4YR2 - chains A and P of the 3 polymer chains in the assembly; structure by X-ray diffraction, 1.95 A resolution.

# Chain A
Protein: DNA polymerase eta
Organism: Homo sapiens
Notes: EC 2.7.7.7
UniProt: Q9Y253 (POLH_HUMAN); numbering as in UniProt (aligned over 1-432)
Amino-acid sequence (435 residues; row label = number of the first residue in the row; numbers below 1 keep their minus sign (Gly-2 is residue -2)):
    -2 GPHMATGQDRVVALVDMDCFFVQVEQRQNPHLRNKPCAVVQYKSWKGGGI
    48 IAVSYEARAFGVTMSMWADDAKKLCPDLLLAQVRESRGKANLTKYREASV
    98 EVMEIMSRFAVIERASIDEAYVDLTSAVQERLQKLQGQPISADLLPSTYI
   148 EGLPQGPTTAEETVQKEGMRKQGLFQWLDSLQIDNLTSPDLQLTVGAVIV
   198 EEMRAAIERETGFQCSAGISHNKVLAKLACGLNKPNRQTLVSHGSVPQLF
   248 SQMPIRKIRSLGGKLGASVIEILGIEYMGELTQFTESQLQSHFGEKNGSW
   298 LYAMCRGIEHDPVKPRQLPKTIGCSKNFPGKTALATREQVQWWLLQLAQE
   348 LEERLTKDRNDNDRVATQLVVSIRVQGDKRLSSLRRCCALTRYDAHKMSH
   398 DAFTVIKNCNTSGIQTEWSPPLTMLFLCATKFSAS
Not modelled in the structure: 154-159, 375-377, 410-412
Construct notes: expression tag (-2 to 0); engineered mutation Met61 (Arg in Q9Y253)
Bound ions: Ca2+ site 1: Asp13, Met14, Asp115 (together with 2'-deoxyadenosine 5'-triphosphate); Ca2+ site 2: Asp13, Asp115, Glu116 (together with 2'-deoxyadenosine 5'-triphosphate) (shared with DT8(P) of chain P)
Residues lining bound ligands: 2'-deoxyadenosine 5'-triphosphate (DTP): Asp13, Met14, Asp15, Cys16, Phe17, Phe18, Ile48, Ala49, Tyr52, Arg55, Met61, Ile114, Asp115, Glu116, Lys231
Swiss-Prot annotation at these positions:
  - binding site (Mg(2+)): Asp13, Met14, Asp115, Glu116
  - binding site (Mn(2+)): Asp13, Met14, Asp115, Glu116
  - natural variant: Val37 (deletion: In XPV), Leu75 (deletion: In XPV), Arg93 (R93P: In XPV), Arg111 (R111H: In XPV), Thr122 (T122P: In XPV), Gly153 (G153D: In a breast cancer sample), Thr191 (T191P: In XPV), Gly263 (G263V: In XPV), Val266 (V266D: In XPV), Gly295 (G295R: In XPV), Arg361 (R361S: In XPV)
  - mutagenesis: Tyr52 (Y52A/F: Reduces DNA polymerase activity; Y52E: Reduces DNA polymerase activity. Increases fidelity of replication and reduces translesion bypass), Ser62 (S62G: Increased DNA polymerase activity and translesion bypass compared to wild-type), Ala68 (A68S/V: Severe reduction in thymine dimer translesion bypass), Asn324 to Pro326 (Reduces binding to chromatin and to monoubiquitinated PCNA. Abolishes binding to monoubiquitinated PCNA; when associated with 705-E--H-713 Del)
Reported in the primary citation:
  - binding site for the 12-nt DNA strand: Gln38
  - mutagenesis - R61M: decreased catalytic activity on dCTP incorporation opposite 8-oxoG
  - mutagenesis - R61M: decreased catalytic activity on dCTP insertion opposite G
  - mutagenesis - R61M: decreased catalytic activity on dCTP insertion opposite unmodified G
  - mutagenesis - R61M: decreased catalytic activity on dATP insertion post-8-oxoG

# Chain P
Molecule: 8-nt DNA strand
Sequence (8 nucleotides; numbered 1 to 8; the number before each row is that of its first residue):
     1 AGCGTCAT
Bound ions: Ca2+: DT8 (together with 2'-deoxyadenosine 5'-triphosphate) (shared with Asp13(A), Asp115(A), Glu116(A) of chain A)

# Interface between chain A and chain P
Residue-residue contacts (20; chain A residue first):
  Ser113(A) with DT8(P), hydrogen bond to the phosphate
  Asp115(A) with DT8(P), phosphate contact
  Glu116(A) with DT8(P), phosphate contact
  Lys224(A) with DA7(P), phosphate contact; DT8(P), salt bridge to the phosphate
  Arg256(A) with DA7(P), phosphate contact
  Ser257(A) with DC6(P), phosphate contact; DA7(P), hydrogen bond to the phosphate
  Leu258(A) with DA7(P), phosphate contact
  Gly259(A) with DA7(P), hydrogen bond to the phosphate
  Gly260(A) with DC6(P), phosphate contact; DA7(P), phosphate contact
  Lys261(A) with DT5(P), salt bridge to the phosphate; DC6(P), hydrogen bond to the phosphate
  Leu262(A) with DC6(P), hydrogen bond to the phosphate
  Leu381(A) with DC3(P), phosphate contact
  Arg382(A) with DG2(P), base contact; DC3(P), hydrogen bond to the phosphate
  Arg383(A) with DG2(P), phosphate contact
  Cys384(A) with DG2(P), hydrogen bond to the phosphate
Other interface residues (no listed pair), chain A (18 interface residues in all): Ile255, Ser379, Ser380
Other interface residues (no listed pair), chain P (8 interface residues in all): DA1, DG4

# Summary
Chain A and chain P form an interface of 18 and 8 residues respectively; the contacts include 7 hydrogen bonds
and 2 salt bridges. Polar pairs include Ser113(A)-DT8(P), Ser257(A)-DA7(P) and Gly259(A)-DA7(P). The paper
reports a binding site for the 12-nt DNA strand at Gln38(A); R61M of chain A reduces catalytic activity on
dCTP incorporation opposite 8-oxoG.
Chain A is DNA polymerase eta (Homo sapiens) and chain P is an 8-nt DNA strand; the structure, Mutant Human
DNA Polymerase Eta R61M Inserting dATP Opposite an 8-Oxoguanine Lesion, was determined by X-ray diffraction
together with 4YP3, 4YQW, 4YR0 and 4YR3 from the same study.
